PDB entry 1OKY | X-ray diffraction, 2.30 A resolution | chain A

# Chain A
Name: 3-phosphoinositide dependent protein kinase 1
Organism: Homo sapiens
Notes: EC 2.7.1.37; fragment: kinase domain, residues 51-360
Reference sequence: O15530 (PDPK_HUMAN); numbering as in UniProt (aligned over 51-360)
Chain sequence (310 residues; row label = number of the first residue in the row):
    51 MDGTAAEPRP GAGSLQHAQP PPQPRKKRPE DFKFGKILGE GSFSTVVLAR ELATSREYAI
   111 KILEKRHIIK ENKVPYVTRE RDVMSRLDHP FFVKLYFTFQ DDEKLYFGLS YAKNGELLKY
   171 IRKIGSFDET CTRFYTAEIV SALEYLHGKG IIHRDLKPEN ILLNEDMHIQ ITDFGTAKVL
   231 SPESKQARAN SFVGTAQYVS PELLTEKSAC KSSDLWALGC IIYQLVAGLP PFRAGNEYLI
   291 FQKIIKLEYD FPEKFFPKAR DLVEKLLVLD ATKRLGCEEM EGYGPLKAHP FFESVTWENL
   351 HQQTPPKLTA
Disordered / not traced: 51-71, 233-238
Modified / non-standard residues: Ser241 (phosphoserine; SEP)
Swiss-Prot annotation at these positions:
  - active site: Asp205 (Proton acceptor)
  - binding site (ATP): Ser92 to Ser94, Lys111, Ser160 to Ala162, Glu166, Glu209, Asp223
  - modified residue: Ser241 (Phosphoserine), Lys304 (N6-acetyllysine), Thr354 (Phosphothreonine)
  - mutagenesis: Ser241 (S241A: No activation), Ala277 (A277V: 3-fold increase in kinase activity), Thr354 (T354A: Abolishes phosphorylation by MELK)
Ligand contacts: staurosporine (STU): Leu88, Gly89, Glu90, Val96, Ala109, Lys111, Glu130, Val143, Leu159, Ser160, Tyr161, Ala162, Lys163, Gly165, Glu166, Glu209, Asn210, Leu212, Thr222, Asp223

# Overview
Chain A binds staurosporine. Curated annotation (UniProt) lists active-site residue Asp205, 10 ATP-binding
residues and 3 mutagenesis sites.
Chain A is 3-phosphoinositide dependent protein kinase 1 (Homo sapiens); the structure, Structure of human
PDK1 kinase domain in complex with staurosporine, was determined by X-ray diffraction (same publication as
1OKZ).
